Entry 5BYQ (X-ray diffraction, 1.73 A resolution); this record covers chain A.

[Chain A]
Name: Iron hydrogenase 1
Source organism: Clostridium pasteurianum
Notes: EC 1.12.7.2
UniProt: P29166 (PHF1_CLOPA); residues 1-574 here = UniProt positions 1-574
Sequence (584 residues; row label = number of the first residue in the row):
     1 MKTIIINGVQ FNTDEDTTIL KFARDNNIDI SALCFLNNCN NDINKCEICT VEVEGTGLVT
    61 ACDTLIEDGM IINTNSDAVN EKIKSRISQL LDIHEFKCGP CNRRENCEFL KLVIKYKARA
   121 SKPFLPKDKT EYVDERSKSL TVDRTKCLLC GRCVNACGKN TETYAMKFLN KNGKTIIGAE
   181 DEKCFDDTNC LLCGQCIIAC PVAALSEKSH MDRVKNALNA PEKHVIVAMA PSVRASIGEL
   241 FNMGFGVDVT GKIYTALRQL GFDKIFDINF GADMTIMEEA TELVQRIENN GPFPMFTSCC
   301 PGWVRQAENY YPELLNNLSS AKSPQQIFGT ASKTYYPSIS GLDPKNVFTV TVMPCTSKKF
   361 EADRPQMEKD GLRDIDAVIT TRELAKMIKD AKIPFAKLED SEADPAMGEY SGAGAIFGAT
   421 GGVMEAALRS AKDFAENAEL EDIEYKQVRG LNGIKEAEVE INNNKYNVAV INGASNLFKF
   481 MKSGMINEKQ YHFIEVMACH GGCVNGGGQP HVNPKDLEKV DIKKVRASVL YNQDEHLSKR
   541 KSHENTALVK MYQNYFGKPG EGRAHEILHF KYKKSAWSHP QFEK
Disordered / not traced: 1, 582-584
Construct notes: expression tag (575-584)
Ion coordination: 2Fe-2S cluster Fe: C34, C46, C49, C62; Mg2+ site 1: N40, D42; 4Fe-4S cluster Fe site 1: H94, C98, C101, C107; 4Fe-4S cluster Fe site 2: C147, C150, C153, C200; 4Fe-4S cluster Fe site 3: C157, C190, C193, C196; Mg2+ site 2 near L218 (its only coordinating residue here); 4Fe-4S cluster Fe site 4: C300, C355, C499, C503; Fe ion near C503 (its only coordinating residue here)
Residues lining bound ligands:
  - 4WV (bis(cyanido-kappaC)(dicarbonyl)-mu-(oxomethylidene)-mu-(oxydimethanethiolate-1kappaS:2kappaS)diiron(2+)): A230, P231, S232, I268, A272, C299, C300, S323, P324, Q325, M353, P354, C355, K358, F417, G418, V423, M497, C503
  - 2Fe-2S cluster (FES): A32, L33, C34, F35, N40, K45, C46, E47, C49, T60, C62
  - 4Fe-4S cluster (SF4), molecule 1: H94, E95, F96, K97, C98, C101, R103, R104, C107, F109, L110, K146, V202, A203
  - 4Fe-4S cluster (SF4), molecule 2: L140, C157, T161, T163, A165, M166, F185, C190, L191, L192, C193, G194, Q195, C196
  - 4Fe-4S cluster (SF4), molecule 3: C147, L148, L149, C150, G151, R152, C153, I177, A199, C200, P201, V202, A204, L205
  - 4Fe-4S cluster (SF4), molecule 4: C193, C299, C300, P301, G302, P354, C355, S357, K358, M497, A498, C499, G502, C503, G506
UniProt features mapped onto this chain:
  - binding site ([2Fe-2S] cluster): C34, C46, C49, C62
  - binding site ([4Fe-4S] cluster): H94, C98, C101, C107, C147, C150, C153, C157, C190, C193, C196, C200, C300, C355, C499, C503
  - binding site (Fe(2+)): C503
What the authors report for this chain:
  - binding site for 4WV: C299, M497

[Overview]
Chain A binds 4 copies of 4Fe-4S cluster, 2Fe-2S cluster and compound 4WV. The 2Fe-2S cluster Fe site is built
by C34, C46, C49 and C62. Curated annotation (UniProt) lists 4 [2Fe-2S] cluster-binding residues, 16 [4Fe-4S]
cluster-binding residues and Fe2+-binding residue C503. The paper reports a binding site for 4WV at C299 and
M497.
Chain A is Iron hydrogenase 1 (Clostridium pasteurianum); the structure, Semisynthetic [FeFe]-hydrogenase CpI
with oxodithiolato-bridged [2Fe] cofactor, was determined by X-ray diffraction together with 4XDC and 4XDD
from the same study.
